3ZD1 - chain A; structure by X-ray diffraction, 2.00 A resolution.

== Chain A ==
Molecule: Complement factor H-related protein 2
Source organism: Homo sapiens
Notes: fragment: scr domains 3 and 4, residues 147-270
Reference sequence: P36980 (FHR2_HUMAN); residues 129-252 here correspond to UniProt positions 147-270 (UniProt number = residue number + 18)
Sequence (126 residues; row label = number of the first residue in the row):
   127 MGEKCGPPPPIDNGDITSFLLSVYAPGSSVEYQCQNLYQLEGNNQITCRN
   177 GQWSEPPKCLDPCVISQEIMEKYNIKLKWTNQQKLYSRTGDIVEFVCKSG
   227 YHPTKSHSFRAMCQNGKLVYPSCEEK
Disordered / not traced: 127, 252
Disulfides: Cys131-Cys174, Cys160-Cys185, Cys189-Cys239, Cys223-Cys249
Construct notes: expression tag (127-128)

== In short ==
Chain A is Complement factor H-related protein 2 (Homo sapiens); the structure, Structure of the two
C-terminal domains of complement factor H related protein 2, was determined by X-ray diffraction together with
3ZD2 from the same study.
